PDB entry 1AXI | X-ray diffraction, 2.10 A resolution | chains A and B

# Chain A
Molecule: Growth hormone
Organism: Homo sapiens
UniProt: P01241 (SOMA_HUMAN); residues 1-191 here correspond to UniProt positions 27-217 (UniProt number = residue number + 26)
Chain sequence (191 residues; numbered 1 to 191; the number before each row is that of its first residue):
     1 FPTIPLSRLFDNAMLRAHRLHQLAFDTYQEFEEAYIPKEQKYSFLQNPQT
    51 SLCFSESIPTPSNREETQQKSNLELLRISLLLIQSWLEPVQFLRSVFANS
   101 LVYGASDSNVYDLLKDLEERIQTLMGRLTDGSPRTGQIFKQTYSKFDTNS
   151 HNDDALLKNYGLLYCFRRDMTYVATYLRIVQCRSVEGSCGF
Not modelled in the structure: 1-2, 49-50, 130-135, 149-154
Disulfides: C53-C165, C182-C189
Construct notes: engineered mutation R120 (Gly146 in P01241), R168 (Lys194 in P01241), T171 (Asp197 in P01241), Y172 (Lys198 in P01241), A174 (Glu200 in P01241), Y176 (Phe202 in P01241); conflict T129 (Glu155 in P01241)
Swiss-Prot annotation at these positions:
  - binding site (Zn(2+)): H18
  - modified residue: S106 (Phosphoserine), Q137 (Deamidated glutamine), S150 (Phosphoserine), N152 (Deamidated asparagine)

# Chain B
Molecule: Growth hormone receptor
Organism: Homo sapiens
Notes: fragment: extracellular binding domain
UniProt: P10912 (GHR_HUMAN); residues 1-236 here correspond to UniProt positions 19-254 (UniProt number = residue number + 18)
Chain sequence (236 residues; row label = number of the first residue in the row):
     1 FSGSEATAAILSRAPWSLQSVNPGLKTNSSGEPKFTKCRSPERETFSCHW
    51 TDEVHHGTKNEGPIQLFYTRRNTQEWTQEWKECPDYVSAGENSCYFNSSF
   101 TSIAIPYCIKLTSNGGTVDEKCFSVDEIVQPDPPIALNWTLLNVSLTGIH
   151 ADIQVRWEAPRNADIQKGWMVLEYELQYKEVNETKWKMMDPILTTSVPVY
   201 SLKVDKEYEVRVRSKQRNSGNYGEFSEVLYVTLPQM
Not modelled in the structure: 1-31, 53-60, 73-78
Disulfides: C38-C48, C83-C94, C108-C122
Construct notes: conflict G31 (Lys49 in P10912), E61 (Leu79 in P10912); engineered mutation A104 (Trp122 in P10912)
Swiss-Prot annotation at these positions:
  - motif: Y222 to S226 (WSXWS motif)
  - glycosylation (N-linked (GlcNAc...) asparagine): N28, N97, N138, N143, N182

# How chain A and chain B interact
Contacting residue pairs (48; chain A residue first):
  H18(A) with R217(B)
  Q22(A) with N218(B)
  F25(A) with N218(B); S219(B)
  Y28(A) with E127(B)
  K41(A) with C122(B)
  Y42(A) with E120(B), hydrogen bond (side chain-backbone); C122(B), hydrophobic
  L45(A) with P106(B); C108(B); C122(B), hydrophobic
  Q46(A) with C108(B); E120(B), hydrogen bond
  P48(A) with R71(B)
  S51(A) with R71(B)
  L52(A) with R71(B)
  E56(A) with R71(B), salt bridge
  S62(A) with S102(B), hydrogen bond; I103(B), hydrogen bond (backbone-backbone)
  N63(A) with T101(B); W169(B)
  R64(A) with E44(B), salt bridge; D164(B), salt bridge; W169(B)
  T67(A) with W169(B)
  Q68(A) with D164(B), hydrogen bond; K167(B), hydrogen bond (side chain-backbone)
  Y164(A) with A104(B), hydrogen bond (side chain-backbone); I105(B); P106(B); S124(B)
  R167(A) with S124(B); E127(B), salt bridge
  R168(A) with A104(B)
  T171(A) with R43(B); D126(B)
  Y172(A) with I103(B); A104(B)
  T175(A) with R43(B), hydrogen bond; W169(B)
  R178(A) with G168(B); V171(B)
  I179(A) with K167(B); G168(B)
  C182(A) with Q166(B); G168(B)
  C189(A) with I165(B); Q166(B)
Interface residues without a listed pair, chain A (29 interface residues in all): H21, E32
Interface residues without a listed pair, chain B (30 interface residues in all): E79, W80, K110, K121, G220

# Summary
Chain A and chain B form an interface of 29 and 30 residues respectively; the contacts include 8 hydrogen
bonds and 4 salt bridges. Polar pairs include E56(A)-R71(B), R64(A)-E44(B) and R64(A)-D164(B). UniProt lists
Zn2+-binding residue H18(A) on chain A.
Chain A is Growth hormone and chain B is Growth hormone receptor, both from Homo sapiens; the structure,
Structural plasticity at the hgh:hghbp interface, was determined by X-ray diffraction.
